9IIP - chain A; structure by X-ray diffraction, 2.45 A resolution.

[Chain A]
Molecule: L-fucokinase/L-fucose-1-P guanylyltransferase
Organism: Bacteroides fragilis
Notes: fragment: fucokinase part
Reference sequence: Q58T34 (Q58T34_BACFG); residue numbers follow UniProt; this construct covers 531-949
Amino-acid sequence (419 residues; row label = number of the first residue in the row):
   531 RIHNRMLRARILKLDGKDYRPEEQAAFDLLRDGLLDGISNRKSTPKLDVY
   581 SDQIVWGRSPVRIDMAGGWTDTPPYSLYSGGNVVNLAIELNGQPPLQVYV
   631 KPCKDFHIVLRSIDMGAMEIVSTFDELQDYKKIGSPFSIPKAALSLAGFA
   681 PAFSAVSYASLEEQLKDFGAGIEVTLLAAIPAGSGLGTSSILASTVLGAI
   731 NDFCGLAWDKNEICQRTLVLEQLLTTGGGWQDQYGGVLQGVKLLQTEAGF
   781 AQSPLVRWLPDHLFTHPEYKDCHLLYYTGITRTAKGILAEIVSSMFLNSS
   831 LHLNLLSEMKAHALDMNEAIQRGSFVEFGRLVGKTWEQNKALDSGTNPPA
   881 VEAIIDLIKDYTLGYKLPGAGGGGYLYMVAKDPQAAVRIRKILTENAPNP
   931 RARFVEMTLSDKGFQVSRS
Disordered / not traced: 531-570, 813-830
Residues lining bound ligands: 6-deoxy-1-O-phosphono-beta-L-galactopyranose (ED6): Arg-592, Asp-594, Gly-598, Trp-599, Asp-601, Thr-602, Gly-715, Leu-716, Gly-717, Thr-718, Gly-759, Gln-761, Asp-762, Pro-898, Gly-899, Ala-900, Gly-901
UniProt features mapped onto this chain:
  - mutagenesis: Arg-592 (R592A: Almost complete loss of fucokinase activity), Asp-594 (D594A: Almost complete loss of fucokinase activity), Gly-597 (G597A: Almost complete loss of fucokinase activity), Gly-598 (G598A: Almost complete loss of fucokinase activity), Asp-601 (D601A: Almost complete loss of fucokinase activity), Gly-713 (G713A: Loss of fucokinase activity), Ser-714 (S714A: Loss of fucokinase activity), Gly-715 (G715A: Loss of fucokinase activity), Gly-717 (G717A: Loss of fucokinase activity), Ser-719 (S719A: Loss of fucokinase activity), Ser-720 (S720A: Loss of fucokinase activity), Ala-723 (A723R: Loss of fucokinase activity), 6 further mutagenesis entries in UniProt
What the authors report for this chain:
  - binding site for 6-deoxy-1-O-phosphono-beta-L-galactopyranose: Arg-592, Trp-599, Asp-601, Thr-602, Gly-717, Gly-759, Gln-761, Asp-762, Ala-900
  - catalytic residues: Arg-592, Ser-719, Asp-762 (proposed by the authors, not directly observed)
  - mutagenesis - W599A (more than 3000-fold), D601A (more than 3000-fold): decreased catalytic activity on fucose
  - mutagenesis - W599A, D601A: unchanged binding to ATP
  - mutagenesis - E751A, D762A: abolished catalytic activity

[Overview]
Chain A binds 6-deoxy-1-O-phosphono-beta-L-galactopyranose. UniProt lists 18 mutagenesis sites. From the
paper: catalytic residues Arg-592, Ser-719 and Asp-762; W599A and D601A reduce catalytic activity on fucose; 4
substitutions were tested in all.
Chain A is L-fucokinase/L-fucose-1-P guanylyltransferase (Bacteroides fragilis); the structure, Fucokinase
part of FKP with beta-L-fucose 1-phosphate, was determined by X-ray diffraction (same publication as 9IIS and
9IIT).
